Entry 9F9T (electron microscopy, 2.31 A resolution); this record covers chains H and V of the 28 polymer chains in the assembly.

# Chain H (and V)
Protein: Proteasome subunit beta
From: Trypanosoma cruzi
Notes: chain V of this document is another copy of the same molecule, construct and numbering; everything in this record applies to it too
UniProt: A0A2V2UU31 (A0A2V2UU31_TRYCR); residue numbers follow UniProt; this construct covers 1-284
Chain sequence (284 residues; each row starts with the number of its first residue):
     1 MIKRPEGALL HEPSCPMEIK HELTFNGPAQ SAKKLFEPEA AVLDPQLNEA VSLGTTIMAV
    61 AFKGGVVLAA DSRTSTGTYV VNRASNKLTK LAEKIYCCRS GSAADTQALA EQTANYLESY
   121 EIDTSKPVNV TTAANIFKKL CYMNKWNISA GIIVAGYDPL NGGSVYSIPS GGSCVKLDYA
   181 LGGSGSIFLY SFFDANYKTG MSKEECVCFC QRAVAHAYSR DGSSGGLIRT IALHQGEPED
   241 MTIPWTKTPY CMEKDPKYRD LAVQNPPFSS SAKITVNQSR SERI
Disordered / not traced: 1-54, 283-284

# Interface between chain H and chain V
Pairs across the interface - 53 pairs, chain H then chain V:
  Leu160(H) - Ala272(V)  hydrophobic
  Leu160(H) - Lys273(V)  hydrogen bond (backbone-side chain)
  Asn161(H) - Ala272(V)
  Asn161(H) - Lys273(V)
  Asn161(H) - Ile274(V)  hydrogen bond (side chain-backbone)
  Tyr166(H) - Ile274(V)
  Cys174(H) - Gln264(V)  hydrogen bond (backbone-side chain)
  Val175(H) - Gln264(V)
  Lys176(H) - Ala262(V)
  Lys176(H) - Gln264(V)  hydrogen bond (backbone-side chain)
  Tyr179(H) - Arg220(V)
  Tyr179(H) - Tyr258(V)  hydrogen bond
  Ile187(H) - Ile187(V)
  Ile187(H) - Phe188(V)
  Phe188(H) - Ile187(V)
  Phe188(H) - Ser191(V)  hydrogen bond (backbone-side chain)
  Tyr190(H) - Arg220(V)
  Ser191(H) - Phe188(V)  hydrogen bond (side chain-backbone)
  Ser191(H) - His216(V)
  Phe192(H) - Ala195(V)  hydrophobic
  Phe193(H) - Lys257(V)  hydrogen bond (backbone-side chain)
  Asp194(H) - His216(V)
  Asp194(H) - Arg220(V)  salt bridge
  Asp194(H) - Tyr250(V)
  Asp194(H) - Asp255(V)
  Asp194(H) - Lys257(V)  hydrogen bond (backbone-side chain)
  Asp194(H) - Tyr258(V)  hydrogen bond
  Ala195(H) - Phe192(V)  hydrophobic
  Ala195(H) - His216(V)
  Tyr197(H) - Lys257(V)
  His216(H) - Ser191(V)
  His216(H) - Asp194(V)
  His216(H) - Ala195(V)
  Arg220(H) - Tyr179(V)
  Arg220(H) - Tyr190(V)
  Arg220(H) - Asp194(V)  salt bridge
  Tyr250(H) - Asp194(V)
  Asp255(H) - Asp194(V)
  Lys257(H) - Phe193(V)  hydrogen bond (side chain-backbone)
  Lys257(H) - Asp194(V)  hydrogen bond (side chain-backbone)
  Lys257(H) - Tyr197(V)
  Tyr258(H) - Tyr179(V)  hydrogen bond
  Tyr258(H) - Asp194(V)  hydrogen bond
  Ala262(H) - Lys176(V)
  Gln264(H) - Cys174(V)  hydrogen bond (side chain-backbone)
  Gln264(H) - Val175(V)
  Gln264(H) - Lys176(V)  hydrogen bond (side chain-backbone)
  Ala272(H) - Leu160(V)  hydrophobic
  Ala272(H) - Asn161(V)
  Lys273(H) - Leu160(V)  hydrogen bond (side chain-backbone)
  Lys273(H) - Asn161(V)
  Ile274(H) - Asn161(V)  hydrogen bond (backbone-side chain)
  Ile274(H) - Tyr166(V)
Other interface residues (no listed pair), chain H (32 interface residues in all): Asn129, Thr131, Asn196, Met252, Val263
Other interface residues (no listed pair), chain V (32 interface residues in all): Asn129, Thr131, Asn196, Met252, Val263

# Summary
Chain H and chain V each contribute 32 residues to their interface, with 18 hydrogen bonds and 2 salt bridges.
Polar contacts include Asp194(H)-Arg220(V), Leu160(H)-Lys273(V) and Asn161(H)-Ile274(V).
Both chains are Proteasome subunit beta (Trypanosoma cruzi). Entry 9F9T (CryoEM structure of native
Trypanosoma cruzi apo proteasome 20S subunit) was determined by electron microscopy (same publication as
9F9P).
